5YHQ - chains A and C of the 3 polymer chains in the assembly; structure by electron microscopy, 3.00 A resolution.

[Chain A]
Molecule: Capsid protein VP1
From: Coxsackievirus A6
UniProt: Q9YLP0 (Q9YLP0_9ENTO); numbering as in UniProt (aligned over 1-305)
Sequence (305 residues; row label = number of the first residue in the row):
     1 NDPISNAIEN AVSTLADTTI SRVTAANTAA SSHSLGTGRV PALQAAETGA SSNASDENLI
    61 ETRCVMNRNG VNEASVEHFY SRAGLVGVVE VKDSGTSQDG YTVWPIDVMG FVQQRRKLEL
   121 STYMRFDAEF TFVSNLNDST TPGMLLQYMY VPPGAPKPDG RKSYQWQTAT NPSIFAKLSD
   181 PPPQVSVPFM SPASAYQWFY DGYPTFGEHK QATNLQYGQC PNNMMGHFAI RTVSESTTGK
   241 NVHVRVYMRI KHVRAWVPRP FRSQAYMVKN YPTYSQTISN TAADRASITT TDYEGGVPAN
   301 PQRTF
Disordered / not traced: 1-70, 297-305
What the authors report for this chain:
  - conformationally variable residues (side-chain flip): Met225, Phe228

[Chain C]
Molecule: Capsid protein VP3
From: Coxsackievirus A6
UniProt: Q6JKS2 (Q6JKS2_9ENTO); residues 1-240 here correspond to UniProt positions 326-565 (UniProt number = residue number + 325)
Sequence (240 residues; numbered 1 to 240; the number before each row is that of its first residue):
     1 GLPTELKPGT NQFLTTDDGT SPPILPGFEP TPLIHIPGEF TSLLDLCRIE TILEVNNTTG
    61 TTGVNRLLIP VRAQNNVDQL CASFQVDPGR NGPWQSTMVG QICRYYTQWS GSLKVTFMFT
   121 GSFMATGKML IAYTPPGSAQ PTTREAAMLG THIVWDFGLQ SSVTLVIPWI SNTHFRAVKT
   181 GGVYDYYATG IVTIWYQTNF VVPPDTPSEA NIIALGAAQE NFTLKLCKDT DEIRQTAEYQ
Disordered / not traced: 176-187

[How chain A and chain C interact]
Residue-residue contacts (116; chain A residue first):
  Glu73(A) - Tyr106(C)  hydrogen bond (backbone-side chain)
  Glu73(A) - Leu224(C)
  Glu73(A) - Lys225(C)
  Glu73(A) - Leu226(C)  hydrogen bond (side chain-backbone)
  Ala74(A) - Ser42(C)
  Ala74(A) - Leu43(C)  hydrogen bond (backbone-backbone)
  Ala74(A) - Leu44(C)  hydrophobic
  Ala74(A) - Tyr106(C)
  Ser75(A) - Thr41(C)
  Val76(A) - Phe40(C)  hydrophobic
  Val76(A) - Thr41(C)  hydrogen bond (backbone-backbone)
  Val76(A) - Ser42(C)
  Phe79(A) - Leu43(C)  hydrophobic
  Phe79(A) - Tyr106(C)
  Arg82(A) - Cys227(C)
  Ala83(A) - Thr15(C)  hydrogen bond (backbone-backbone)
  Val112(A) - Ile233(C)
  Val112(A) - Gln235(C)
  Val112(A) - Gln240(C)
  Gln113(A) - Asp229(C)
  Gln113(A) - Thr230(C)  hydrogen bond (side chain-backbone)
  Gln113(A) - Ile233(C)
  Arg116(A) - Gln101(C)  hydrogen bond
  Arg116(A) - Tyr105(C)
  Arg116(A) - Glu232(C)
  Arg116(A) - Ile233(C)
  Lys117(A) - Tyr105(C)
  Leu120(A) - Leu43(C)  hydrophobic
  Ser121(A) - Phe40(C)
  Arg125(A) - Thr31(C)  hydrogen bond (side chain-backbone)
  Arg125(A) - Leu33(C)
  Glu129(A) - Ser21(C)  hydrogen bond
  Thr131(A) - Phe13(C)
  Tyr150(A) - Ile24(C)  hydrophobic
  Pro172(A) - Ile24(C)
  Pro172(A) - Leu25(C)  hydrophobic
  Pro181(A) - Asn11(C)
  Pro182(A) - Phe13(C)  hydrophobic
  Gln184(A) - Ser21(C)
  Gln184(A) - Pro22(C)
  Val185(A) - Pro22(C)
  Val185(A) - Ile24(C)  hydrophobic
  Ser186(A) - Ser21(C)
  Ser186(A) - Pro22(C)  hydrogen bond (backbone-backbone)
  Ser186(A) - Pro23(C)
  Ser186(A) - Ile24(C)  hydrogen bond (backbone-backbone)
  Val187(A) - Ile24(C)  hydrophobic
  Pro188(A) - Phe28(C)  hydrophobic
  Phe189(A) - Phe28(C)
  Phe189(A) - Pro30(C)
  Ser191(A) - Thr31(C)  hydrogen bond (backbone-side chain)
  Pro192(A) - Thr31(C)  hydrogen bond (backbone-side chain)
  Ala193(A) - Thr31(C)
  Ser194(A) - Pro32(C)  hydrogen bond (side chain-backbone)
  Ser194(A) - Ile34(C)
  Arg249(A) - Asp17(C)
  Arg249(A) - Asp18(C)  salt bridge
  Arg249(A) - Gly19(C)
  Arg254(A) - Leu33(C)
  Ala255(A) - Glu39(C)
  Ala255(A) - Phe40(C)  hydrogen bond (backbone-backbone)
  Trp256(A) - Ile36(C)  hydrogen bond (side chain-backbone)
  Trp256(A) - Pro37(C)
  Trp256(A) - Gly38(C)
  Trp256(A) - Glu39(C)
  Trp256(A) - Phe40(C)
  Val257(A) - Pro37(C)
  Val257(A) - Gly38(C)  hydrogen bond (backbone-backbone)
  Pro258(A) - Phe40(C)  hydrophobic
  Pro258(A) - Leu46(C)  hydrophobic
  Arg259(A) - Met98(C)
  Pro260(A) - Met98(C)  hydrophobic
  Phe261(A) - Gln101(C)
  Phe261(A) - Tyr105(C)  hydrophobic
  Gln264(A) - Gln235(C)
  Ala265(A) - Gln235(C)
  Tyr266(A) - Gln235(C)
  Tyr266(A) - Gln240(C)  hydrogen bond (backbone-side chain)
  Met267(A) - Tyr239(C)
  Met267(A) - Gln240(C)
  Lys269(A) - Gln240(C)
  Asn280(A) - Arg66(C)
  Thr281(A) - Glu54(C)
  Thr281(A) - Gln95(C)
  Thr281(A) - Ser96(C)
  Ala282(A) - Glu54(C)
  Ala282(A) - Arg66(C)
  Ala282(A) - Gly92(C)
  Ala282(A) - Gln95(C)
  Ala283(A) - Asn57(C)
  Ala283(A) - Arg66(C)  hydrogen bond (backbone-side chain)
  Ala283(A) - Gln95(C)  hydrogen bond (backbone-side chain)
  Asp284(A) - Asn57(C)
  Asp284(A) - Arg66(C)  salt bridge
  Arg285(A) - Val55(C)  hydrogen bond (side chain-backbone)
  Arg285(A) - Asn57(C)  hydrogen bond
  Arg285(A) - Thr58(C)
  Arg285(A) - Thr59(C)
  Arg285(A) - Ser83(C)  hydrogen bond (side chain-backbone)
  Ala286(A) - Thr58(C)
  Ser287(A) - Thr58(C)
  Ile288(A) - Val55(C)
  Ile288(A) - Thr58(C)
  Ile288(A) - Ile69(C)  hydrophobic
  Ile288(A) - Cys81(C)
  Ile288(A) - Ala82(C)  hydrophobic
  Ile288(A) - Ser83(C)  hydrogen bond (backbone-backbone)
  Thr289(A) - Cys81(C)
  Thr289(A) - Ser83(C)
  Thr289(A) - Gln140(C)
  Thr291(A) - Gln85(C)  hydrogen bond
  Gly296(A) - Asn57(C)
  Gly296(A) - Gln85(C)
  Gly296(A) - Asn91(C)
  Gly296(A) - Gly92(C)
  Gly296(A) - Pro93(C)
Also at the interface, not in a pair above, chain A (64 interface residues in all): Val71, Gly110, Tyr123, Val133, Met190, Ala195, Tyr247, Gly295
Also at the interface, not in a pair above, chain C (65 interface residues in all): Thr16, Asn56, Pro70, Leu80, Phe84, Ile102
From the paper, about this interface:
  - pairs named by the authors: Arg249(A)-Asp18(C), Asp284(A)-Arg66(C)
  - epitope / paratope residues, chain A: Thr291(A)

[In short]
64 residues of chain A and 65 residues of chain C are in contact; the contacts include 25 hydrogen bonds and 2
salt bridges. Among the polar pairs are Arg249(A)-Asp18(C), Asp284(A)-Arg66(C) and Glu73(A)-Tyr106(C). The
paper describes contacts between Arg249(A) and Asp18(C) and Asp284(A) and Arg66(C). The paper reports the
epitope/paratope residue Thr291(A); conformational variability at Met225(A) and Phe228(A).
Here chain A is Capsid protein VP1 and chain C is Capsid protein VP3, both from Coxsackievirus A6. Entry 5YHQ
(Cryo-EM Structure of CVA6 VLP) was determined by electron microscopy.
